5SU3 - chains A and B; structure by X-ray diffraction, 1.65 A resolution.

Chain A:
Name: Pre-mRNA-splicing factor 8
Source organism: Saccharomyces cerevisiae S288C
UniProtKB: P33334 (PRP8_YEAST); numbering as in UniProt (aligned over 1836-2090)
Chain sequence (258 residues; each row starts with the number of its first residue):
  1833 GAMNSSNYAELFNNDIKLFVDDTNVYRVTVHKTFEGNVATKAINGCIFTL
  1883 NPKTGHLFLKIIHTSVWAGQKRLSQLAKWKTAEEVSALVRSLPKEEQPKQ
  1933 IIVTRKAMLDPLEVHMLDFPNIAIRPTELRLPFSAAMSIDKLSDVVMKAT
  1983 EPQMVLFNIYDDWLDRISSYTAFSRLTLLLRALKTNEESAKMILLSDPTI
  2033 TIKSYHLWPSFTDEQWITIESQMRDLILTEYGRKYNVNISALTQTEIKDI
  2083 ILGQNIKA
Disordered / not traced: 2070-2090
Sequence notes: expression tag (1833-1835)

Chain B:
Name: A1 cistron-splicing factor AAR2
Source organism: Saccharomyces cerevisiae S288C
UniProtKB: P32357 (AAR2_YEAST); aligned to UniProt positions 1-317 over residues 1-317
Chain sequence (308 residues; each row starts with the number of its first residue; note: 13 numbers in that range are skipped by the numbering (no residue carries them; nothing is unmodelled there); numbers below 1 keep their minus sign (Gly-3 is residue -3)):
    -3 GAMAMNTVPFTSAPIEVTIGIDQYSFNVKENQPFHGIKDIPIGHVHVIHF
    47 QHADNSSMRYGYWFDCRMGNFYIQYDPKDGLYKMMEERDGAKFENIVHNF
    97 KERQMMVSYPKIDEDDTWYNLTEFVQMDKIRKIVRKDENQFSYVDSSMTT
   147 VQENEL
   166 SSSSSDPAHSLNYTVINFKSREAIRPGHEMEDFLDKSYYLNTVMLQGIFK
   216 NSSNYFGELQFAFLNAMFFGNYGSSLQWHAMIELICSSATVPKHMLDKLD
   266 EILYYQIKTLPEQYSDILLNERVWNICLYSSFQKNSLHNTEKIMENKYPE
   316 LL
Disordered / not traced: -3 to 0, 166-169
Sequence notes: expression tag (-3 to 0); conflict Ser166 (Leu153 in P32357), Ser167 (Lys154 in P32357), Ser170 (Asp in P32357)
Ligand contacts: W8B (4-chloro-5-(morpholin-4-yl)pyridazin-3(2H)-one): Pro5, Phe6, Thr7, Tyr68, Glu83, Lys88, Phe89, Ile92, Val93, Phe96

Interface between chain A and chain B:
Contacting residue pairs (17):
  Gln1907(A) - Met195(B)
  Gln1907(A) - Leu199(B)
  Leu1908(A) - Met195(B)  hydrophobic
  Trp1911(A) - Glu194(B)
  Trp1911(A) - Met195(B)  hydrophobic
  Trp1911(A) - Phe198(B)  hydrophobic
  Asp1942(A) - Lys184(B)  salt bridge
  Asp1942(A) - Phe198(B)
  Glu1945(A) - Lys184(B)  salt bridge
  Val1946(A) - Ile189(B)  hydrophobic
  Val1946(A) - Glu194(B)
  Val1946(A) - Phe198(B)  hydrophobic
  His1947(A) - Glu194(B)
  Leu1949(A) - Lys184(B)
  Leu1949(A) - Ser185(B)
  Leu1949(A) - Arg186(B)
  Asp1950(A) - Arg186(B)  salt bridge

In short:
The interface between chain A and chain B involves 9 residues on one side and 8 on the other; the contacts
include 3 salt bridges. Polar pairs include Asp1942(A)-Lys184(B), Glu1945(A)-Lys184(B) and
Asp1950(A)-Arg186(B). Chain B binds compound W8B.
Here chain A is Pre-mRNA-splicing factor 8 and chain B is A1 cistron-splicing factor AAR2, both from
Saccharomyces cerevisiae S288C. Entry 5SU3 (PanDDA analysis group deposition -- Aar2/RNaseH in complex with
fragment P03D12 from the F2X-Universal Library) was determined by X-ray diffraction together with 5ST0, 5ST1,
5ST2, 5ST3, 5ST4, 5ST5 and 248 further entries from the same study.
